6GRT - chain A; structure by X-ray diffraction, 4.50 A resolution (low resolution: residue-level contacts below are approximate; hydrogen-bond / salt-bridge calls are withheld).

Chain A:
Protein: Paired immunoglobulin-like receptor B
From: Mus musculus
UniProtKB: Q8K4V6 (Q8K4V6_MOUSE); residues 25-619 here = UniProt positions 25-619
Sequence (606 residues; numbered 23 to 628; the number before each row is that of its first residue):
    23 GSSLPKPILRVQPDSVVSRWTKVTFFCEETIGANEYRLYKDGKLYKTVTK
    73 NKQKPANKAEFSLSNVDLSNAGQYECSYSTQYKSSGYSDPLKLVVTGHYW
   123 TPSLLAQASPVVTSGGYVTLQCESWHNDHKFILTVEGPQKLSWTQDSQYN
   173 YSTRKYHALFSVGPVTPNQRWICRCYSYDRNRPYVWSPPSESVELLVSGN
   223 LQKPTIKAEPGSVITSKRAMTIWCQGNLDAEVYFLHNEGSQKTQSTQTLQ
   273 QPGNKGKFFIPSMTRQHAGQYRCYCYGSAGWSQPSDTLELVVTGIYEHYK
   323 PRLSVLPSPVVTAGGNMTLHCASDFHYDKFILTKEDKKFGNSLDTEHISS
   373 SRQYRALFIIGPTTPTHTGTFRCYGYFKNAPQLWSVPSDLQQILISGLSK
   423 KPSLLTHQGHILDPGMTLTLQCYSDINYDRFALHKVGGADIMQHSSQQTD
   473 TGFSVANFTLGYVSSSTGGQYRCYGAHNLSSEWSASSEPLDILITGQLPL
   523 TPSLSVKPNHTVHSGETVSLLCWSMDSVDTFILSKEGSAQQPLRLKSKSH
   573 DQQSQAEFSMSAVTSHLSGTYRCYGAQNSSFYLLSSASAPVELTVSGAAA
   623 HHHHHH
Unresolved in the structure: 23-24, 75, 619-628
Sequence notes: expression tag (23-24, 620-628)
Disulfides: Cys49-Cys98, Cys144-Cys197, Cys246-Cys295, Cys343-Cys395, Cys444-Cys495, Cys544-Cys595
Glycans and other covalent adducts: N-acetylglucosamine (NAG) linked to Asn479, Asn500
What the authors report for this chain:
  - conformationally variable residues (loop rearrangement): Gln170 to Tyr178

Summary:
Covalently linked N-acetylglucosamine: at Asn479 and Asn500. The paper reports conformational variability at
Gln170.
Chain A is Paired immunoglobulin-like receptor B (Mus musculus); the structure, Paired immunoglobulin-like
receptor B (PirB) or Leukocyte immunoglobulin-like receptor subfamily B member 3 (LILRB3) full extracellular
..., was determined by X-ray diffraction (same publication as 6GRQ and 6GRS).
